6VVZ - chains D and O of the 10 polymer chains in the assembly; structure by electron microscopy, 3.72 A resolution.

== Chain D ==
Name: DNA-directed RNA polymerase subunit beta'
Source organism: Mycobacterium tuberculosis
Notes: EC 2.7.7.6
UniProtKB: A5U053 (RPOC_MYCTA); residue numbers follow UniProt; this construct covers 1-1316
Sequence (1326 residues; row label = number of the first residue in the row; numbers below 1 keep their minus sign (Gly-1 is residue -1)):
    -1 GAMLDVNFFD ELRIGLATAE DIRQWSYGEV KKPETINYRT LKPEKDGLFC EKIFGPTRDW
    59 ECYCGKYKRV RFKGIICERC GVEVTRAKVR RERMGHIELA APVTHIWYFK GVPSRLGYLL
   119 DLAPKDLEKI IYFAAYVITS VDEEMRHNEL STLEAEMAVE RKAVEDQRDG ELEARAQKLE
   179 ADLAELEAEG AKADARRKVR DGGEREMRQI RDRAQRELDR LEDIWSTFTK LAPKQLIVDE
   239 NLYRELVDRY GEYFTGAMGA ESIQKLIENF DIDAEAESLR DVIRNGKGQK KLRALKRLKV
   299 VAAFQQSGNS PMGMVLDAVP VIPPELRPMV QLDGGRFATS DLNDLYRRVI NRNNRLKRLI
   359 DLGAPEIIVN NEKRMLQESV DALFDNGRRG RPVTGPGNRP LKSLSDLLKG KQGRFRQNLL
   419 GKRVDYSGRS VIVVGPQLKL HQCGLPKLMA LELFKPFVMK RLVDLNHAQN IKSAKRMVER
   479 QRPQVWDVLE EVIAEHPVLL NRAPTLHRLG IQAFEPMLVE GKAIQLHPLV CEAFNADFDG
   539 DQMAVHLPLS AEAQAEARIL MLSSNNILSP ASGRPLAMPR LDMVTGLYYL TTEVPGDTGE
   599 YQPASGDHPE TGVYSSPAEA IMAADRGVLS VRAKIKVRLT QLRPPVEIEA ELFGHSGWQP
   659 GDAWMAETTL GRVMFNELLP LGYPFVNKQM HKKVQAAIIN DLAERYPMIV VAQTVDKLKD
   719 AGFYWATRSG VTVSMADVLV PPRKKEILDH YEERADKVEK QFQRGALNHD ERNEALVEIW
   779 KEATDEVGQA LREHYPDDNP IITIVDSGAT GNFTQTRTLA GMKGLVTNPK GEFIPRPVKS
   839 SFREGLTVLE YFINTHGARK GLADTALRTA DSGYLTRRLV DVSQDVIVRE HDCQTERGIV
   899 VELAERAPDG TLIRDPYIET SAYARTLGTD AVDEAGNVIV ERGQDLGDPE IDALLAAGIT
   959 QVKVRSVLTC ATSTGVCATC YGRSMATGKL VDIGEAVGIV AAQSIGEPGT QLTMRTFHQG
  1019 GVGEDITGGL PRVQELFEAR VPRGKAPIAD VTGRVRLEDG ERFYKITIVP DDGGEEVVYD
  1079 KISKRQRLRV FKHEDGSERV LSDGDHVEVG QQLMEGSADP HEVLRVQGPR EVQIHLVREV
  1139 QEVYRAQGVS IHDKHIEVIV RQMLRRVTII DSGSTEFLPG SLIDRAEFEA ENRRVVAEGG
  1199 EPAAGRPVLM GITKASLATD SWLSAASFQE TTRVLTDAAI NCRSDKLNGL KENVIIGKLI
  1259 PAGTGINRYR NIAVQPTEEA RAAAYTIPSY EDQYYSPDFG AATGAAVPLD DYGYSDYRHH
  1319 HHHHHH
Disordered / not traced: 1013-1024, 1091-1096, 1283-1324
Sequence notes: expression tag (-1 to 0, 1317-1324)
Metal / ion sites: Zn2+ site 1: Cys60, Cys62, Cys78; Mg2+: Asp535, Asp537, Asp539; Zn2+ site 2: Cys891, Cys968, Cys975, Cys978
Curated features (UniProtKB/Swiss-Prot):
  - binding site (Zn(2+)): Cys60, Cys62, Cys75, Cys78, Cys891, Cys968, Cys975, Cys978
  - binding site (Mg(2+)): Asp535, Asp537, Asp539

== Chain O ==
Molecule: 90-nt DNA strand
Source organism: Mycobacterium tuberculosis
Sequence (90 nucleotides; numbered 1 to 90; the number before each row is that of its first residue):
     1 GGCTATGGAT GACCGAACCT GGTCTTGACT CCATTGCCGG ATTTGTATTA GACTGGCAGG
    61 GTTGCCCCGA AGCGGGCGGA AACAAGCACG
Disordered / not traced: 1-13, 79-90

== Chain D / chain O interface ==
Contacting residue pairs - 6 pairs, chain D then chain O:
  Tyr36(D) - DT44(O)  hydrogen bond to the phosphate
  Arg37(D) - DT43(O)  hydrogen bond to the phosphate
  Arg37(D) - DT44(O)  salt bridge to the phosphate
  Arg291(D) - DC68(O)  salt bridge to the phosphate
  Lys294(D) - DC67(O)  salt bridge to the phosphate
  Asn396(D) - DA58(O)  base contact

== In short ==
Chain D and chain O each contribute 5 residues to their interface; the contacts include 2 hydrogen bonds and 3
salt bridges. Polar contacts include Tyr36(D)-DT44(O), Arg37(D)-DT43(O) and Arg37(D)-DT44(O). UniProt lists 8
Zn2+-binding residues and 3 Mg2+-binding residues on chain D.
Chain D is DNA-directed RNA polymerase subunit beta' and chain O is a 90-nt DNA strand, both from
Mycobacterium tuberculosis; the structure, Mycobacterium tuberculosis RNAP S456L mutant transcription
initiation intermediate structure with Sorangicin, was determined by electron microscopy, deposited together
with 6VVS, 6VVT, 6VVV, 6VVX, 6VVY and 6VW0.
